PDB entry 3OYG | X-ray diffraction, 2.56 A resolution | chains A and D of the 4 polymer chains in the assembly

Chain A:
Name: PFV integrase
Organism: Human spumaretrovirus
Notes: fragment: to 1143
Reference sequence: P14350 (POL_FOAMV); residues 1-392 here correspond to UniProt positions 752-1143 (UniProt number = residue number + 751)
Sequence (395 residues; numbered -2 to 392; the number before each row is that of its first residue; numbers below 1 keep their minus sign (Gly-2 is residue -2)):
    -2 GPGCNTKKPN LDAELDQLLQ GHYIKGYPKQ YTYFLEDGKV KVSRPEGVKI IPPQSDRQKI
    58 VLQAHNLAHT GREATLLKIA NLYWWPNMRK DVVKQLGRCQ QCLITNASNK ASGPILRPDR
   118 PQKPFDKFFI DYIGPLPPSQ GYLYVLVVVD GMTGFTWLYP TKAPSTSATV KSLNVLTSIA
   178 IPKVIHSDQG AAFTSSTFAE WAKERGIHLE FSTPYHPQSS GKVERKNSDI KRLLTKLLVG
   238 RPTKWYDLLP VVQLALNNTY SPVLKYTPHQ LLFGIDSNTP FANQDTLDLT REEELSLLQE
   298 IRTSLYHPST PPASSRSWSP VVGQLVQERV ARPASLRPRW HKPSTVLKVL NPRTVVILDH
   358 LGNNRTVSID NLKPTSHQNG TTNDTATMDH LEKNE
Disordered / not traced: -2 to 7, 376-392
Sequence notes: expression tag (-2 to 0); variant Ser217 (Gly968 in P14350), Gly218 (Ser969 in P14350)
Bound ions: Zn2+: His62, His66, Cys96, Cys99; Mg2+ site 1: Asp128, Asp185 (together with magnesium); Mg2+ site 2: Asp128, Glu221 (together with magnesium)
Ligand contacts: magnesium (ZYO; (6S)-2-(3-chloro-4-fluorobenzyl)-8-ethyl-10-hydroxy-6-methyl-4-(5-methyl-1,1-dioxido-1,2,5-thiadiazolidin-2-yl)-7,8-dihydropyrazino[1',2':1,5]pyrrolo[2,3-d]pyridazine-1,9(2H,6H)-dione): Asp128, Tyr129, Asp185, Gln186, Gly187, Tyr212, His213, Pro214, Gln215, Glu221
From the paper describing this entry:
  - mutagenesis - S217Q, N224H: decreased catalytic activity
  - mutagenesis - S217H: increased catalytic activity

Chain D:
Molecule: 17-nt DNA strand
Sequence (17 nucleotides; numbered 1 to 17; the number before each row is that of its first residue):
     1 TGCGAAATTC CATGACA

Interface between chain A and chain D:
Pairs across the interface - 10 pairs, chain A then chain D:
  Tyr129(A) - DA17(D)  base contact
  Ile130(A) - DA17(D)  phosphate contact
  Glu221(A) - DC16(D)  sugar contact
  Arg222(A) - DG14(D)  base contact
  Arg222(A) - DA15(D)  base contact
  Arg222(A) - DC16(D)  hydrogen bond to the base
  Asn224(A) - DC16(D)  phosphate contact
  Ser225(A) - DC16(D)  sugar contact
  Lys228(A) - DA17(D)  salt bridge to the phosphate
  Lys262(A) - DT9(D)  salt bridge to the phosphate
Interface residues without a listed pair, chain A (9 interface residues in all): Gly131

Summary:
9 residues of chain A face 5 of chain D across their interface, with 1 hydrogen bond and 2 salt bridges. Polar
pairs include Arg222(A)-DC16(D), Lys228(A)-DA17(D) and Lys262(A)-DT9(D). Magnesium is bound between chain A
and chain D. From the paper: S217Q and N224H of chain A reduce catalytic activity; S217H of chain A increases
catalytic activity.
Chain A is PFV integrase (Human spumaretrovirus) and chain D is a 17-nt DNA strand; the structure, Crystal
structure of the Prototype Foamy Virus (PFV) intasome in complex with magnesium and the INSTI ..., was
determined by X-ray diffraction together with 3OYA, 3OYB, 3OYC, 3OYD, 3OYE, 3OYF and 4 further entries from
the same study.
